PDB entry 8XZF | electron microscopy, 3.00 A resolution | chains R and A of the 6 polymer chains in the assembly

[Chain R]
Protein: Apelin receptor
Organism: Homo sapiens
UniProtKB: P35414 (APJ_HUMAN); numbering as in UniProt (aligned over 1-380)
Amino-acid sequence (380 residues; numbered 1 to 380; the number before each row is that of its first residue):
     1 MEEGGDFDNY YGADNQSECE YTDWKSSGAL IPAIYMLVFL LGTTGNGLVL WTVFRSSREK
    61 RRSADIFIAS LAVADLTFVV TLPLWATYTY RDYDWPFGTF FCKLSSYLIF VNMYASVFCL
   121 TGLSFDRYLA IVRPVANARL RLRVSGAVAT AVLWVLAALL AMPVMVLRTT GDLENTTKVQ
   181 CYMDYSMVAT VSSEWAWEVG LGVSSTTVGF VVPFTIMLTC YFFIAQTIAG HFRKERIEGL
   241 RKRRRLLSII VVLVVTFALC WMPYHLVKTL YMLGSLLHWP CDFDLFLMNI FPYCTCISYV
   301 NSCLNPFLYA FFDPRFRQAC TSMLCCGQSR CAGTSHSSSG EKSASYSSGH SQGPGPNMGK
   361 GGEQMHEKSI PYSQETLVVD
Disordered / not traced: 1-17, 57-61, 326-380
Disulfide bonds: Cys19-Cys281, Cys102-Cys181

[Chain A]
Protein: Guanine nucleotide-binding protein G(i) subunit alpha-1
Organism: Homo sapiens
UniProtKB: P63096 (GNAI1_HUMAN); residue numbers follow UniProt; this construct covers 1-354
Amino-acid sequence (354 residues; numbered 1 to 354; the number before each row is that of its first residue):
     1 MGCTLSAEDK AAVERSKMID RNLREDGEKA AREVKLLLLG AGESGKNTIV KQMKIIHEAG
    61 YSEEECKQYK AVVYSNTIQS IIAIIRAMGR LKIDFGDSAR ADDARQLFVL AGAAEEGFMT
   121 AELAGVIKRL WKDSGVQACF NRSREYQLND SAAYYLNDLD RIAQPNYIPT QQDVLRTRVK
   181 TTGIVETHFT FKDLHFKMFD VGAQRSERKK WIHCFEGVTA IIFCVALSDY DLVLAEDEEM
   241 NRMHASMKLF DSICNNKWFT DTSIILFLNK KDLFEEKIKK SPLTICYPEY AGSNTYEEAA
   301 AYIQCQFEDL NKRKDTKEIY THFTCSTDTK NVQFVFDAVT DVIIKNNLKD CGLF
Disordered / not traced: 1-2, 55-181, 233-240
Sequence notes: conflict Asn47 (Ser in P63096), Ala203 (Gly in P63096), Ala245 (Glu in P63096), Ser326 (Ala in P63096)

[Chain R / chain A interface]
Residue-residue contacts (36):
  Arg62(R) - Asp350(A)
  Ser63(R) - Asp350(A)  hydrogen bond
  Ala64(R) - Cys351(A)
  Arg127(R) - Cys351(A)  hydrogen bond (side chain-backbone)
  Arg127(R) - Leu353(A)
  Ala130(R) - Asn347(A)  hydrogen bond (backbone-side chain)
  Ala130(R) - Cys351(A)  hydrophobic
  Ile131(R) - Ile344(A)
  Ile131(R) - Leu348(A)  hydrophobic
  Pro134(R) - Ile343(A)  hydrophobic
  Pro134(R) - Ile344(A)  hydrophobic
  Pro134(R) - Asn347(A)
  Val135(R) - Asp193(A)
  Val135(R) - Leu194(A)  hydrophobic
  Ala138(R) - Arg32(A)
  Arg139(R) - Arg32(A)
  Leu142(R) - Arg32(A)
  Ile228(R) - Leu348(A)  hydrophobic
  His231(R) - Asp341(A)  salt bridge
  His231(R) - Ile344(A)
  His231(R) - Lys345(A)  hydrogen bond (backbone-side chain)
  Phe232(R) - Lys345(A)
  Phe232(R) - Leu348(A)  hydrophobic
  Arg236(R) - Glu308(A)  salt bridge
  Glu238(R) - Lys314(A)
  Arg245(R) - Leu353(A)  hydrogen bond (side chain-backbone)
  Arg245(R) - Phe354(A)
  Leu246(R) - Leu353(A)
  Leu246(R) - Phe354(A)
  Ile249(R) - Leu353(A)  hydrophobic
  Phe312(R) - Leu353(A)
  Asp313(R) - Gly352(A)
  Asp313(R) - Phe354(A)
  Pro314(R) - Phe354(A)  hydrophobic
  Arg315(R) - Lys349(A)  hydrogen bond (side chain-backbone)
  Arg315(R) - Phe354(A)
Other interface residues (no listed pair), chain R (29 interface residues in all): Asp126, Val132, Ala136, Arg141, Ile224, Ile250
Other interface residues (no listed pair), chain A (19 interface residues in all): Glu28, Asp315

[In short]
Chain R and chain A form an interface of 29 and 19 residues respectively, with 6 hydrogen bonds and 2 salt
bridges. Among the polar pairs are His231(R)-Asp341(A), Arg236(R)-Glu308(A) and Ser63(R)-Asp350(A).
Chain R is Apelin receptor and chain A is Guanine nucleotide-binding protein G(i) subunit alpha-1, both from
Homo sapiens; the structure, Cryo-EM structure of the WN561-bound human APLNR-Gi complex, was determined by
electron microscopy (same publication as 8XZG, 8XZH, 8XZI and 8XZJ).
